PDB entry 9J7L | electron microscopy, 2.89 A resolution | chains A and p of the 7 polymer chains in the assembly

# Chain A
Molecule: Carboxypeptidase D
From: Homo sapiens
Notes: EC 3.4.17.22
UniProtKB: O75976 (CBPD_HUMAN); numbering as in UniProt (aligned over 32-493)
Chain sequence (470 residues; row label = number of the first residue in the row):
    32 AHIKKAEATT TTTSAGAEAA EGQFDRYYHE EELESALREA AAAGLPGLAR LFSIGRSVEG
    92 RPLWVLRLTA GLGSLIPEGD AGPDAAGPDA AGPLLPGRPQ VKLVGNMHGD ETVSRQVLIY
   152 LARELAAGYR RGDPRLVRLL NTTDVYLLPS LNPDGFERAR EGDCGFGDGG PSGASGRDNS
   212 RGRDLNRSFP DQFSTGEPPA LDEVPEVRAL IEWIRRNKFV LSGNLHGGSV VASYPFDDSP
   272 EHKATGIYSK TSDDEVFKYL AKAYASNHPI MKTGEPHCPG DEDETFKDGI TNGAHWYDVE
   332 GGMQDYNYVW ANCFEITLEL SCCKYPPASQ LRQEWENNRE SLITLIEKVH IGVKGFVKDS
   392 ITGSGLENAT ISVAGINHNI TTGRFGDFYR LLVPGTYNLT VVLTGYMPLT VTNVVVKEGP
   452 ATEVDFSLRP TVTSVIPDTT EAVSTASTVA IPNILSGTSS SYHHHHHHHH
Disordered / not traced: 32-54, 76-78, 101-121, 163-164, 198-204, 225-231, 389-397, 435-443, 458-501
Cystine bridges: Cys195-Cys354, Cys309-Cys353
Construct notes: expression tag (494-501)
Curated features (UniProtKB/Swiss-Prot):
  - motif: Arg162 to Asp164 (Cell attachment site)
  - active site: Glu350 (Proton donor/acceptor)
  - binding site (Zn(2+)): His139, Glu142, His257
  - modified residue: Tyr265 (Phosphotyrosine), Ser270 (Phosphoserine)
  - glycosylation (N-linked (GlcNAc...) asparagine): Asn172, Asn217, Asn399, Asn410, Asn429

# Chain p
Molecule: Capsid protein
From: Adeno-associated virus - 8
UniProtKB: Q8JQF8 (Q8JQF8_9VIRU); residue numbers follow UniProt; this construct covers 1-738
Chain sequence (738 residues; numbered 1 to 738; the number before each row is that of its first residue):
     1 MAADGYLPDW LEDNLSEGIR EWWALKPGAP KPKANQQKQD DGRGLVLPGY KYLGPFNGLD
    61 KGEPVNAADA AALEHDKAYD QQLQAGDNPY LRYNHADAEF QERLQEDTSF GGNLGRAVFQ
   121 AKKRVLEPLG LVEEGAKTAP GKKRPVEPSP QRSPDSSTGI GKKGQQPARK RLNFGQTGDS
   181 ESVPDPQPLG EPPAAPSGVG PNTMAAGGGA PMADNNEGAD GVGSSSGNWH CDSTWLGDRV
   241 ITTSTRTWAL PTYNNHLYKQ ISNGTSGGAT NDNTYFGYST PWGYFDFNRF HCHFSPRDWQ
   301 RLINNNWGFR PKRLSFKLFN IQVKEVTQNE GTKTIANNLT STIQVFTDSE YQLPYVLGSA
   361 HQGCLPPFPA DVFMIPQYGY LTLNNGSQAV GRSSFYCLEY FPSQMLRTGN NFQFTYTFED
   421 VPFHSSYAHS QSLDRLMNPL IDQYLYYLSR TQTTGGTANT QTLGFSQGGP NTMANQAKNW
   481 LPGPCYRQQR VSTTTGQNNN SNFAWTAGTK YHLNGRNSLA NPGIAMATHK DDEERFFPSN
   541 GILIFGKQNA ARDNADYSDV MLTSEEEIKT TNPVATEEYG IVADNLQQQN TAPQIGTVNS
   601 QGALPGMVWQ NRDVYLQGPI WAKIPHTDGN FHPSPLMGGF GLKHPPPQIL IKNTPVPADP
   661 PTTFNQSKLN SFITQYSTGQ VSVEIEWELQ KENSKRWNPE IQYTSNYYKS TSVDFAVNTE
   721 GVYSEPRPIG TRYLTRNL
Disordered / not traced: 1-253, 267, 283-287, 291-308, 312-347, 363-376, 403-420, 426-482, 490-503, 527-538, 545-596, 616-617, 646-662, 671-738

# Chain A / chain p interface
Residue-residue contacts (8; chain A residue first):
  Arg212(A) with Thr265(p), hydrogen bond; Gln388(p), hydrogen bond (backbone-side chain)
  Leu232(A) with Ser266(p)
  Asp233(A) with Thr265(p); Ser266(p)
  Glu234(A) with Ser266(p); Ser387(p); Gln388(p), hydrogen bond
Interface residues without a listed pair, chain p (5 interface residues in all): Gly268

# Overview
The interface between chain A and chain p involves 4 residues on one side and 5 on the other, with 3 hydrogen
bonds. Polar contacts include Arg212(A)-Thr265(p), Arg212(A)-Gln388(p) and Glu234(A)-Gln388(p). UniProt lists
active-site residue Glu350(A) and 3 Zn2+-binding residues on chain A.
Here chain A is Carboxypeptidase D (Homo sapiens) and chain p is Capsid protein (Adeno-associated virus - 8).
Entry 9J7L (Structure of AAV8 capsid in complex with receptor) was determined by electron microscopy (same
publication as 9J6Z and 9J7K).
